PDB entry 8IQG | electron microscopy, 3.50 A resolution | chains D and C of the 5 polymer chains in the assembly

Chain D:
Name: Histone H3.1
Source organism: Homo sapiens
Reference sequence: P68431 (H31_HUMAN); residues 0-135 here correspond to UniProt positions 1-136 (UniProt number = residue number + 1)
Chain sequence (136 residues; row label = number of the first residue in the row; numbering starts at 0):
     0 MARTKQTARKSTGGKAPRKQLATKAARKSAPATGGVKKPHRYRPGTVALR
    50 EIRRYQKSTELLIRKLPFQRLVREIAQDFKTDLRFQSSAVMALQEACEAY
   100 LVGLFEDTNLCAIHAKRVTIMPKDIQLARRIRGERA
Disordered / not traced: 0, 12-35, 135
Swiss-Prot annotation at these positions:
  - modified residue: Arg2 (Asymmetric dimethylarginine), Thr3 (Phosphothreonine), Lys4 (Allysine), Gln5 (5-glutamyl dopamine), Thr6 (Phosphothreonine), Arg8 (Citrulline), Lys9 (N6,N6,N6-trimethyllysine), Ser10 (ADP-ribosylserine), Thr11 (Phosphothreonine), Lys14 (N6-(2-hydroxyisobutyryl)lysine), Arg17 (Asymmetric dimethylarginine), Lys18 (N6-(2-hydroxyisobutyryl)lysine), Lys23 (N6-(2-hydroxyisobutyryl)lysine), Arg26 (Citrulline), Lys27 (N6,N6,N6-trimethyllysine), Ser28 (ADP-ribosylserine), Lys36 (N6,N6,N6-trimethyllysine), Lys37 (N6-methyllysine), Tyr41 (Phosphotyrosine), Lys56 (N6,N6,N6-trimethyllysine) and 8 more in UniProt
  - lipidation: Lys18 (N6-decanoyllysine)

Chain C:
Name: Histone-binding protein RBBP4
Source organism: Homo sapiens
Reference sequence: Q09028 (RBBP4_HUMAN); residues 1-425 here = UniProt positions 1-425
Chain sequence (425 residues; each row starts with the number of its first residue):
     1 MADKEAAFDDAVEERVINEEYKIWKKNTPFLYDLVMTHALEWPSLTAQWL
    51 PDVTRPEGKDFSIHRLVLGTHTSDEQNHLVIASVQLPNDDAQFDASHYDS
   101 EKGEFGGFGSVSGKIEIEIKINHEGEVNRARYMPQNPCIIATKTPSSDVL
   151 VFDYTKHPSKPDPSGECNPDLRLRGHQKEGYGLSWNPNLSGHLLSASDDH
   201 TICLWDISAVPKEGKVVDAKTIFTGHTAVVEDVSWHLLHESLFGSVADDQ
   251 KLMIWDTRSNNTSKPSHSVDAHTAEVNCLSFNPYSEFILATGSADKTVAL
   301 WDLRNLKLKLHSFESHKDEIFQVQWSPHNETILASSGTDRRLNVWDLSKI
   351 GEEQSPEDAEDGPPELLFIHGGHTAKISDFSWNPNEPWVICSVSEDNIMQ
   401 VWQMAENIYNDEDPEGSVDPEGQGS
Disordered / not traced: 1-10, 412-425
Swiss-Prot annotation at these positions:
  - modified residue: Ala2 (N-acetylalanine), Lys4 (N6-acetyllysine), Ser110 (Phosphoserine), Lys160 (N6-acetyllysine), Ser355 (Phosphoserine)
  - cross-link (Glycyl lysine isopeptide (Lys-Gly)): Lys4 (interchain with G-Cter in SUMO2), Lys160 (interchain with G-Cter in SUMO2)

Interface between chain D and chain C:
Contacting residue pairs (20; chain D residue first):
  Arg2(D) - Tyr181(C)
  Arg2(D) - Glu231(C)  salt bridge
  Arg2(D) - Asn277(C)
  Lys4(D) - Leu45(C)
  Lys4(D) - His71(C)
  Lys4(D) - Glu126(C)  salt bridge
  Lys4(D) - Asn128(C)
  Lys4(D) - Tyr181(C)
  Gln5(D) - Glu395(C)
  Ala7(D) - Trp42(C)
  Ala7(D) - Pro43(C)  hydrophobic
  Ala7(D) - His71(C)
  Ala7(D) - Ser73(C)
  Arg8(D) - Asn397(C)  hydrogen bond (backbone-side chain)
  Lys9(D) - Glu41(C)
  Lys9(D) - Trp42(C)
  Ser10(D) - Leu40(C)  hydrogen bond (side chain-backbone)
  Ser10(D) - Glu41(C)  hydrogen bond (side chain-backbone)
  Ser10(D) - Asn397(C)  hydrogen bond
  Asn108(D) - Ser110(C)
Interface residues without a listed pair, chain D (13 interface residues in all): Ala1, Thr3, Thr11, Arg52, Ile112
Interface residues without a listed pair, chain C (24 interface residues in all): Ala39, Gly58, Thr72, Gly109, Arg129, Asp248, Phe321, Lys376, Asp396

Overview:
13 residues of chain D and 24 residues of chain C are in contact, with 4 hydrogen bonds and 2 salt bridges.
Polar pairs include Arg2(D)-Glu231(C), Lys4(D)-Glu126(C) and Arg8(D)-Asn397(C).
Chain D is Histone H3.1 and chain C is Histone-binding protein RBBP4, both from Homo sapiens; the structure,
Cryo-EM structure of the monomeric human CAF1-H3-H4 complex, was determined by electron microscopy (same
publication as 7Y5K, 7Y5L, 7Y5O, 7Y5U, 7Y5V, 7Y5W and 4 further entries).
